Entry 8VEP (X-ray diffraction, 2.00 A resolution); this record covers chain A.

[Chain A]
Protein: Probable peptidoglycan D, D-transpeptidase PenA
From: Neisseria gonorrhoeae
Notes: EC 3.4.16.4
UniProt: F2Z7K9 (F2Z7K9_NEIGO); aligned to UniProt positions 237-575 over residues 237-575
Amino-acid sequence (330 residues; numbered 232 to 575; 14 numbers in that range are skipped by the numbering (no residue carries them; nothing is unmodelled there); the number before each row is that of its first residue):
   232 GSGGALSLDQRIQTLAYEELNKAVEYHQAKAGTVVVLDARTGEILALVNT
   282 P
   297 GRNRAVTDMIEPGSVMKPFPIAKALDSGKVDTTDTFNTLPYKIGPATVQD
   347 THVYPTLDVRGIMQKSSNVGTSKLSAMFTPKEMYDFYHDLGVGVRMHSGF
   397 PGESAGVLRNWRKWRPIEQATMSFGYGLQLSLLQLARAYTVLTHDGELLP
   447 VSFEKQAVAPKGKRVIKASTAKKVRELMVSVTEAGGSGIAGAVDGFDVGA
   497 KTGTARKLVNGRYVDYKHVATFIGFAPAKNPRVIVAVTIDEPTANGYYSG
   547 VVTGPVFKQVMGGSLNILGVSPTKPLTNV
Not modelled in the structure: 232-235, 574-575
Construct notes: expression tag (232-236); conflict Gly-297 (Ala283 in F2Z7K9)
Covalent attachments: Piperacillin (Open Form) (JPP) linked to Ser-310
Small-molecule neighbours: Piperacillin (Open Form) (JPP): Gly-309, Lys-313, Thr-347, Lys-361, Ser-362, Asn-364, Thr-417, Phe-420, Tyr-422, Ser-483, Lys-497, Thr-498, Gly-499, Thr-500, Ala-501, Arg-502, Tyr-509, His-514, Tyr-543, Tyr-544, Ser-545

[In short]
Piperacillin (Open Form) is covalently linked to Ser-310.
Chain A is Probable peptidoglycan D, D-transpeptidase PenA (Neisseria gonorrhoeae); the structure, Crystal
structure of transpeptidase domain of PBP2 from Neisseria gonorrhoeae cephalosporin-resistant strain H041
acylated by piperacillin, was determined by X-ray diffraction, deposited together with 8VBZ, 8VEN and 8VEQ.
